PDB entry 8HAG | electron microscopy, 3.20 A resolution | chains D and J of the 11 polymer chains in the assembly

Chain D:
Name: Histone H2B type 1-J
From: Homo sapiens
UniProtKB: P06899 (H2B1J_HUMAN); residues 0-125 here correspond to UniProt positions 1-126 (UniProt number = residue number + 1)
Chain sequence (126 residues; row label = number of the first residue in the row; numbering starts at 0):
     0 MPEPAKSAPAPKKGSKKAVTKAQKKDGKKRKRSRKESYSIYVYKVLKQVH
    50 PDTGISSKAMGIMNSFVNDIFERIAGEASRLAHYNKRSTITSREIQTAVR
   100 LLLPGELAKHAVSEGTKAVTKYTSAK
Unresolved in the structure: 0-30, 125

Chain J:
Molecule: 180-nt DNA strand
From: Homo sapiens
Sequence (180 nucleotides; each row starts with the number of its first residue):
     1 ATCCGTCCGTTACCGCCATCAATATCCACCTGCAGATTCTACCAAAAGTG
    51 TATTTGGAAACTGCTCCATCAAAAGGCATGTTCAGCTGAATTCAGCTGAA
   101 CATGCCTTTTGATGGAGCAGTTTCCAAATACACTTTTGGTAGAATCTGCA
   151 GGTGGATATTGATGGCGGTAACGGACGGAT
Unresolved in the structure: 1-16, 164-180

Interface between chain D and chain J:
Pairs across the interface - 6 pairs, chain D then chain J:
  Arg-31(D) / DA141(J)  salt bridge to the phosphate
  Arg-33(D) / DG138(J)  hydrogen bond to the sugar
  Ser-36(D) / DG139(J)  hydrogen bond to the phosphate
  Ser-38(D) / DG139(J)  phosphate contact
  Ile-39(D) / DG138(J)  phosphate contact
  Ile-39(D) / DG139(J)  phosphate contact
Other interface residues (no listed pair), chain D (6 interface residues in all): Tyr-40
Other interface residues (no listed pair), chain J (4 interface residues in all): DT140

Overview:
The interface between chain D and chain J involves 6 residues on one side and 4 on the other, with 2 hydrogen
bonds and 1 salt bridge. Polar pairs include Arg-33(D)/DG138(J), Ser-36(D)/DG139(J) and Arg-31(D)/DA141(J).
Here chain D is Histone H2B type 1-J and chain J is a 180-nt DNA strand, both from Homo sapiens. Entry 8HAG
(Cryo-EM structure of the p300 catalytic core bound to the H4K12acK16ac nucleosome, class 1 (3.2 angstrom ...)
was determined by electron microscopy (same publication as 8HAH, 8HAI, 8HAJ, 8HAK, 8HAL, 8HAM and 8HAN).
